Entry 7JG9 (electron microscopy, 3.40 A resolution); this record covers chains 5 and 6 of the 20 polymer chains in the assembly.

== Chain 5 (and 6) ==
Name: ATP synthase subunit c
Organism: Mycolicibacterium smegmatis
Notes: chain 6 of this document is another copy of the same molecule, construct and numbering; everything in this record applies to it too
UniProt: Q5TIX5 (Q5TIX5_MYCSM); residue numbers follow UniProt; this construct covers 1-86
Amino-acid sequence (86 residues; row label = number of the first residue in the row):
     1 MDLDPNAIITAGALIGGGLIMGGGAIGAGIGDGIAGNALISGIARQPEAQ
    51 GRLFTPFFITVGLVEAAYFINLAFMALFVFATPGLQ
Disordered / not traced: 1-4, 86

== How chain 5 and chain 6 interact ==
Pairs across the interface (13):
  Leu14(5) - Gly16(6)
  Gly18(5) - Gly16(6)
  Gly18(5) - Ile20(6)
  Gly22(5) - Leu19(6)
  Gly22(5) - Gly23(6)
  Ala25(5) - Gly23(6)
  Ala25(5) - Gly27(6)
  Ile26(5) - Gly23(6)
  Ile26(5) - Gly27(6)
  Gly29(5) - Gly27(6)
  Gly29(5) - Gly31(6)
  Ile30(5) - Gly27(6)
  Gly33(5) - Gly31(6)
Also at the interface, not in a pair above, chain 5 (10 interface residues in all): Ala11, Ile15
Also at the interface, not in a pair above, chain 6 (9 interface residues in all): Gly12, Ile34, Ala35

== In short ==
10 residues of chain 5 face 9 of chain 6 across their interface.
Both chains are ATP synthase subunit c (Mycolicibacterium smegmatis). Entry 7JG9 (Cryo-EM structure of
bedaquiline-saturated mycobacterium smegmatis ATP synthase rotational state 2 (backbone model)) was determined
by electron microscopy together with 7JG5, 7JG6, 7JG7, 7JG8, 7JGA, 7JGB and 7JGC from the same study.
